8Y09 - chains A and C of the 4 polymer chains in the assembly; structure by X-ray diffraction, 2.87 A resolution.

[Chain A]
Molecule: LbCas12a
Source organism: Lachnospiraceae bacterium ND2006
UniProt: A0A5S8WF58 (A0A5S8WF58_9FIRM); residue numbers follow UniProt; this construct covers 1-1228
Amino-acid sequence (1228 residues; row label = number of the first residue in the row):
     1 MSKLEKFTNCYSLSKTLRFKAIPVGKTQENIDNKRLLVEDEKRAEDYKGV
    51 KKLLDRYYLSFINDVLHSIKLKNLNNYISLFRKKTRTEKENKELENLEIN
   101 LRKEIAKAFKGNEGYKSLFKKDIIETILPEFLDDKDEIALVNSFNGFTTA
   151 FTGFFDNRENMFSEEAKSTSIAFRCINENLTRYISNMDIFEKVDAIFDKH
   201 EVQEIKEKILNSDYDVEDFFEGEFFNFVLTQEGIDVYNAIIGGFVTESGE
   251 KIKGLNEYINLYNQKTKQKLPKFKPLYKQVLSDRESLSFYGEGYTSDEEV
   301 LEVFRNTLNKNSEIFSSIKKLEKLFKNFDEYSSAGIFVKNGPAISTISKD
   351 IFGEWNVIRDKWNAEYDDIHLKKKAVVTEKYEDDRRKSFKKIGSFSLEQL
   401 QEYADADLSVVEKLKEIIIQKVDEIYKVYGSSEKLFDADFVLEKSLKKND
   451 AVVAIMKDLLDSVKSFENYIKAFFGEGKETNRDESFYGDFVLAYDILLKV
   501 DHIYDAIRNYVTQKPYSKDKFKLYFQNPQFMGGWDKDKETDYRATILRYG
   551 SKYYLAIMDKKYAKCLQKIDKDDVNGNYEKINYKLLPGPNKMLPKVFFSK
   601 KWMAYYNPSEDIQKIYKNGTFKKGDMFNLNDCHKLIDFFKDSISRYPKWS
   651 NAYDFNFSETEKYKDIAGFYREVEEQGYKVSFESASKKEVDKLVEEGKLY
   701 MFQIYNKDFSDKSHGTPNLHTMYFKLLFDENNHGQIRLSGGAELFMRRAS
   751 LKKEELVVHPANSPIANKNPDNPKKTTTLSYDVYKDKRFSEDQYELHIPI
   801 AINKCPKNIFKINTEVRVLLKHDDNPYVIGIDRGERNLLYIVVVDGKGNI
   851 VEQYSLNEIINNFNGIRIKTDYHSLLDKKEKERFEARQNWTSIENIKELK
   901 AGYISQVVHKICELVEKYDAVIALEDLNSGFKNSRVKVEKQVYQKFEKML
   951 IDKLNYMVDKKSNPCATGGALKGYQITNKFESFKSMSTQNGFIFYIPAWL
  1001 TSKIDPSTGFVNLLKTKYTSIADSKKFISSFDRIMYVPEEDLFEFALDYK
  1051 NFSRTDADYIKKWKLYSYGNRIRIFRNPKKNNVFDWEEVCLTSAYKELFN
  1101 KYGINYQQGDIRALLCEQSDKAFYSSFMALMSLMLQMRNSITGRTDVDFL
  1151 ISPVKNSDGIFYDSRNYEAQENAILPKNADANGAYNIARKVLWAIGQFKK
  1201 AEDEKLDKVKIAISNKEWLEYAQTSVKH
Disordered / not traced: 285-290, 1078-1083, 1227-1228
Metal / ion sites: lithium ion: Thr716 (shared with 1 residue of chain B)

[Chain C]
Molecule: 24-nt DNA strand
Sequence (24 nucleotides; each row starts with the number of its first residue; numbers below 1 keep their minus sign (DG-14 is residue -14)):
   -14 GCTTTACTGGATGCGTAAAGGACG
Disordered / not traced: -14

[How chain A and chain C interact]
Contacting residue pairs - 55 pairs, chain A then chain C:
  Ser14(A) - DG0(C)  base contact
  Thr16(A) - DG0(C)  hydrogen bond to the base
  Asp156(A) - DC-1(C)  sugar contact
  Asn160(A) - DT-3(C)  sugar contact
  Asn160(A) - DG-2(C)  hydrogen bond to the sugar
  Lys167(A) - DT-3(C)  phosphate contact
  Lys167(A) - DG-2(C)  salt bridge to the phosphate
  Ser168(A) - DA-4(C)  sugar contact
  Ser168(A) - DT-3(C)  sugar contact
  Thr169(A) - DT-3(C)  hydrogen bond to the sugar
  Arg284(A) - DT-11(C)  salt bridge to the phosphate
  Gly291(A) - DT-11(C)  sugar contact
  Gly291(A) - DT-10(C)  sugar contact
  Glu292(A) - DT-10(C)  phosphate contact
  Glu292(A) - DA-9(C)  phosphate contact
  Gly293(A) - DA-9(C)  phosphate contact
  Gln513(A) - DC-8(C)  phosphate contact
  Gly533(A) - DA2(C)  phosphate contact
  Trp534(A) - DA2(C)  hydrogen bond to the phosphate
  Asp535(A) - DA2(C)  hydrogen bond to the phosphate
  Asp537(A) - DA3(C)  phosphate contact
  Lys538(A) - DA2(C)  base contact
  Lys538(A) - DA3(C)  hydrogen bond to the base
  Tyr542(A) - DT1(C)  sugar contact
  Tyr542(A) - DA2(C)  hydrogen bond to the phosphate
  Leu585(A) - DT1(C)  phosphate contact
  Leu585(A) - DA2(C)  sugar contact
  Pro587(A) - DT1(C)  sugar contact
  Pro587(A) - DA2(C)  sugar contact
  Lys591(A) - DT1(C)  base contact
  Met592(A) - DA2(C)  base contact
  Met592(A) - DA3(C)  sugar contact
  Lys595(A) - DA3(C)  hydrogen bond to the base
  Lys595(A) - DA4(C)  hydrogen bond to the sugar
  Val596(A) - DA3(C)  phosphate contact
  Ser599(A) - DA4(C)  sugar contact
  Ser599(A) - DG5(C)  phosphate contact
  Lys600(A) - DG5(C)  hydrogen bond to the phosphate
  Lys601(A) - DA4(C)  phosphate contact
  Lys601(A) - DG5(C)  hydrogen bond to the phosphate
  Trp602(A) - DA4(C)  hydrogen bond to the phosphate
  Tyr646(A) - DA3(C)  hydrogen bond to the phosphate
  Tyr646(A) - DA4(C)  hydrogen bond to the phosphate
  Lys648(A) - DA3(C)  phosphate contact
  Trp649(A) - DA3(C)  hydrogen bond to the phosphate
  Ser739(A) - DG0(C)  phosphate contact
  Ser739(A) - DT1(C)  phosphate contact
  Gly740(A) - DG0(C)  hydrogen bond to the phosphate
  Gly740(A) - DT1(C)  hydrogen bond to the phosphate
  Pro799(A) - DG0(C)  base contact
  Lys897(A) - DT-7(C)  salt bridge to the phosphate
  Glu981(A) - DG-5(C)  phosphate contact
  Ser982(A) - DG-5(C)  hydrogen bond to the phosphate
  Ser982(A) - DA-4(C)  hydrogen bond to the phosphate
  Phe983(A) - DA-4(C)  phosphate contact
Also at the interface, not in a pair above, chain A (44 interface residues in all): Asn157, Tyr583, Lys584, Gly741, Lys945, Lys948
Also at the interface, not in a pair above, chain C (17 interface residues in all): DG-6

[Summary]
44 residues of chain A face 17 of chain C across their interface, with 19 hydrogen bonds and 3 salt bridges.
Polar pairs include Thr16(A)-DG0(C), Lys538(A)-DA3(C) and Lys595(A)-DA3(C).
Here chain A is LbCas12a (Lachnospiraceae bacterium ND2006) and chain C is a 24-nt DNA strand. Entry 8Y09
(Crystal structure of LbCas12a in complex with crRNA and 15nt target DNA) was determined by X-ray diffraction,
deposited together with 8Y04, 8Y05, 8Y06, 8Y07, 8Y08, 8Y0A and 3 further entries.
